Entry 2CCH (X-ray diffraction, 1.70 A resolution); this record covers chains B and E of the 3 polymer chains in the assembly.

Chain B:
Molecule: Cyclin A2
Source organism: Homo sapiens
Notes: fragment: cyclin fold fragment residues 175-432
Reference sequence: P20248 (CCNA2_HUMAN); residues 173-432 here = UniProt positions 173-432
Chain sequence (260 residues; each row starts with the number of its first residue):
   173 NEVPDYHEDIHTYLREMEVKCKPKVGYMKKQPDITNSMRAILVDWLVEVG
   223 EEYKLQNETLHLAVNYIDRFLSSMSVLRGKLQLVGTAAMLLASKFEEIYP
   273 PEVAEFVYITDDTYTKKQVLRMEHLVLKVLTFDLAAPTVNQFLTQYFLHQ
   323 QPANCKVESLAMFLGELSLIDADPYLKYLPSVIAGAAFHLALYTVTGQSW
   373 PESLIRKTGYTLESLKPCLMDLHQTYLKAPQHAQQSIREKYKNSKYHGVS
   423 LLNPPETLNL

Chain E:
Molecule: Cell division control protein 6 homolog
Notes: fragment: peptide derived from substrate/recruitment region of cdc6 residue 89-100
Reference sequence: Q99741 (CDC6_HUMAN); residues 1-12 here correspond to UniProt positions 89-100 (UniProt number = residue number + 88)
Chain sequence (12 residues; numbered 1 to 12; the number before each row is that of its first residue):
     1 HTLKGRRLVFDN
Swiss-Prot annotation at these positions:
  - motif: Gly5 to Asn12 (Cy)

Chain B / chain E interface:
Pairs across the interface (34):
  Met210(B) - Phe10(E)
  Met210(B) - Asp11(E)
  Ile213(B) - Phe10(E)  hydrophobic
  Leu214(B) - Leu8(E)  hydrophobic
  Trp217(B) - Arg6(E)
  Trp217(B) - Leu8(E)  hydrophobic
  Glu220(B) - Leu3(E)
  Glu220(B) - Arg6(E)  salt bridge
  Val221(B) - Leu3(E)
  Glu224(B) - His1(E)  salt bridge
  Glu224(B) - Thr2(E)  hydrogen bond (side chain-backbone)
  Glu224(B) - Leu3(E)  hydrogen bond (side chain-backbone)
  Tyr225(B) - His1(E)
  Arg250(B) - Phe10(E)  hydrogen bond (side chain-backbone)
  Arg250(B) - Asp11(E)
  Arg250(B) - Asn12(E)  hydrogen bond
  Leu253(B) - Phe10(E)  hydrophobic
  Gln254(B) - Arg6(E)  hydrogen bond (side chain-backbone)
  Gln254(B) - Arg7(E)
  Gln254(B) - Leu8(E)  hydrogen bond (side chain-backbone)
  Glu277(B) - His1(E)  salt bridge
  Tyr280(B) - His1(E)
  Tyr280(B) - Leu3(E)
  Tyr280(B) - Lys4(E)
  Tyr280(B) - Gly5(E)
  Ile281(B) - Leu3(E)
  Ile281(B) - Gly5(E)
  Ile281(B) - Arg6(E)  hydrogen bond (backbone-backbone)
  Thr282(B) - Arg6(E)
  Thr282(B) - Arg7(E)
  Asp283(B) - Gly5(E)
  Asp283(B) - Arg6(E)
  Asp283(B) - Arg7(E)
  Thr285(B) - Arg7(E)
Also at the interface, not in a pair above, chain E (12 interface residues in all): Val9

Summary:
The interface between chain B and chain E involves 17 residues on one side and 12 on the other, with 7
hydrogen bonds and 3 salt bridges. Among the polar pairs are Glu220(B)-Arg6(E), Glu224(B)-His1(E) and
Glu277(B)-His1(E).
Here chain B is Cyclin A2 (Homo sapiens) and chain E is Cell division control protein 6 homolog. Entry 2CCH
(The crystal structure of CDK2 cyclin A in complex with a substrate peptide derived from CDC ...) was
determined by X-ray diffraction, deposited together with 2CCI.
